2D6P - chains A and B; structure by X-ray diffraction, 2.70 A resolution.

# Chain A (and B)
Molecule: lectin, galactose binding, soluble 9
Organism: Mus musculus
Notes: fragment: N-terminal carbohydrate recognition domain(RESIDUES 1-157); chain B of this document is another copy of the same molecule, construct and numbering; everything in this record applies to it too
UniProt: Q99L83 (Q99L83_MOUSE); numbering as in UniProt (aligned over 1-157)
Sequence (159 residues; numbered -1 to 157; the number before each row is that of its first residue; numbers below 1 keep their minus sign (Gly-1 is residue -1)):
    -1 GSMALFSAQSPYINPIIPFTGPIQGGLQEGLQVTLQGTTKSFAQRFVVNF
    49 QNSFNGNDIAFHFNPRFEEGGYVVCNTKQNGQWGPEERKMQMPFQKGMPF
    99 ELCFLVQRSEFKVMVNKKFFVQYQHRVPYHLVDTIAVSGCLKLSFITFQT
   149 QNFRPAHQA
Not modelled in the structure: -1 to 1, 50-53, 150-157 (chain B: -1 to 2, 150-157)
Construct notes: cloning artifact (-1 to 0)

# Chain A / chain B interface
Contacting residue pairs - 22 pairs, chain A then chain B:
  Pro83(A) - Lys87(B)
  Pro83(A) - Met88(B)
  Pro83(A) - Gln89(B)
  Glu84(A) - Arg86(B)
  Glu84(A) - Lys87(B)
  Glu84(A) - Met88(B)  hydrogen bond (backbone-backbone)
  Glu85(A) - Arg86(B)
  Glu85(A) - Lys87(B)
  Arg86(A) - Glu84(B)
  Arg86(A) - Glu85(B)
  Arg86(A) - Arg86(B)  hydrogen bond (backbone-backbone)
  Arg86(A) - Met88(B)
  Lys87(A) - Pro83(B)
  Lys87(A) - Glu84(B)
  Lys87(A) - Glu85(B)
  Met88(A) - Glu84(B)  hydrogen bond (backbone-backbone)
  Met88(A) - Arg86(B)
  Gln89(A) - Pro83(B)
  Phe117(A) - Gln122(B)
  Gln120(A) - Gln122(B)
  Gln122(A) - Phe117(B)
  Gln122(A) - Gln120(B)  hydrogen bond
Other interface residues (no listed pair), chain A (11 interface residues in all): Arg124

# In short
Chain A and chain B form an interface of 11 and 10 residues respectively; the contacts include 4 hydrogen
bonds. Polar contacts include Gln122(A)-Gln120(B), Glu84(A)-Met88(B) and Arg86(A)-Arg86(B).
Chain A and chain B are both lectin, galactose binding, soluble 9 (Mus musculus); the structure, Crystal
structure of mouse galectin-9 N-terminal CRD in complex with T-antigen, was determined by X-ray diffraction
(same publication as 2D6K, 2D6L, 2D6M, 2D6N and 2D6O).
